Entry 9GUS (electron microscopy, 3.50 A resolution); this record covers chains A and N of the 24 polymer chains in the assembly.

[Chain A]
Molecule: 16S ribosomal RNA
From: Escherichia coli K-12
Sequence (1541 nucleotides; numbered 1 to 1541; the number before each row is that of its first residue):
     1 AAAUUGAAGA GUUUGAUCAU GGCUCAGAUU GAACGCUGGC GGCAGGCCUA ACACAUGCAA
    61 GUCGAACGGU AACAGGAAGA AGCUUGCUUC UUUGCUGACG AGUGGCGGAC GGGUGAGUAA
   121 UGUCUGGGAA ACUGCCUGAU GGAGGGGGAU AACUACUGGA AACGGUAGCU AAUACCGCAU
   181 AACGUCGCAA GACCAAAGAG GGGUACCUUC GGGCCUCUUG CCAUCGGAUG UGCCCAGAUG
   241 GGAUUAGCUA GUAGGUGGGG UAACGGCUCA CCUAGGCGAC GAUCCCUAGC UGGUCUGAGA
   301 GGAUGACCAG CCACACUGGA ACUGAGACAC GGUCCAGACU CCUACGGGAG GCAGCAGUGG
   361 GGAAUAUUGC ACAAUGGGCG CAAGCCUGAU GCAGCCAUGC CGCGUGUAUG AAGAAGGCCU
   421 UCGGGUUGUA AAGUACUUUC AGCGGGGAGG AAGGGAGUAA AGUUAAUACC UUUGCUCAUU
   481 GACGUUACCC GCAGAAGAAG CACCGGCUAA CUCCGUGCCA GCAGCCXCGG UAAUACGGAG
   541 GGUGCAAGCG UUAAUCGGAA UUACUGGGCG UAAAGCGCAC GCAGGCGGUU UGUUAAGUCA
   601 GAUGUGAAAU CCCCGGGCUC AACCUGGGAA CUGCAUCUGA UACUGGCAAG CUUGAGUCUC
   661 GUAGAGGGGG GUAGAAUUCC AGGUGUAGCG GUGAAAUGCG UAGAGAUCUG GAGGAAUACC
   721 GGUGGCGAAG GCGGCCCCCU GGACGAAGAC UGACGCUCAG GUGCGAAAGC GUGGGGAGCA
   781 AACAGGAUUA GAUACCCUGG UAGUCCACGC CGUAAACGAU GUCGACUUGG AGGUUGUGCC
   841 CUUGAGGCGU GGCUUCCGGA GCUAACGCGU UAAGUCGACC GCCUGGGGAG UACGGCCGCA
   901 AGGUUAAAAC UCAAAUGAAU UGACGGGGGC CCGCACAAGC GGUGGAGCAU GUGGUUUAAU
   961 UCGAUGXAAC GCGAAGAACC UUACCUGGUC UUGACAUCCA CGGAAGUUUU CAGAGAUGAG
  1021 AAUGUGCCUU CGGGAACCGU GAGACAGGUG CUGCAUGGCU GUCGUCAGCU CGUGUUGUGA
  1081 AAUGUUGGGU UAAGUCCCGC AACGAGCGCA ACCCUUAUCC UUUGUUGCCA GCGGUCCGGC
  1141 CGGGAACUCA AAGGAGACUG CCAGUGAUAA ACUGGAGGAA GGUGGGGAUG ACGUCAAGUC
  1201 AUCAUGGCCC UUACGACCAG GGCUACACAC GUGCUACAAU GGCGCAUACA AAGAGAAGCG
  1261 ACCUCGCGAG AGCAAGCGGA CCUCAUAAAG UGCGUCGUAG UCCGGAUUGG AGUCUGCAAC
  1321 UCGACUCCAU GAAGUCGGAA UCGCUAGUAA UCGUGGAUCA GAAUGCCACG GUGAAUACGU
  1381 UCCCGGGCCU UGUACACACC GCCCGUXACA CCAUGGGAGU GGGUUGCAAA AGAAGUAGGU
  1441 AGCUUAACCU UCGGGAGGGC GCUUACCACU UUGUGAUUCA UGACUGGGGU GAAGUCGUAA
  1501 CAAGGUAACC GUAGGGGAAC CUGCGGUUGG AUCACCUCCU U
Not modelled in the structure: 1492-1493
Modified residues: PSU (pseudouridine-5'-monophosphate) at position 516, G7M (N7-methyl-guanosine-5'-monophosphate) at position 527, 2MG (2N-methylguanosine-5'-monophosphate) at position 966, 5MC (5-methylcytidine-5'-monophosphate) at position 967, 2MG (2N-methylguanosine-5'-monophosphate) at position 1207, 4OC (4n,o2'-methylcytidine-5'-monophosphate) at position 1402, 5MC (5-methylcytidine-5'-monophosphate) at position 1407, UR3 (3-methyluridine-5'-monophoshate) at position 1498, 2MG (2N-methylguanosine-5'-monophosphate) at position 1516, MA6 (6N-dimethyladenosine-5'-monophoshate) at position 1518, MA6 (6N-dimethyladenosine-5'-monophoshate) at position 1519
Ion coordination: Mg2+ site 1 near G21 (its only coordinating residue here); Mg2+ site 2: C48, U49, G115; Mg2+ site 3: A59, C386, U387; Mg2+ site 4: U62, G105; Mg2+ site 5 near G100 (its only coordinating residue here); Mg2+ site 6: A109, G331; Mg2+ site 7: A116, G117, G289; Mg2+ site 8: G145, A197; Mg2+ site 9 near A171 (its only coordinating residue here); Mg2+ site 10: A174, C175; Mg2+ site 11: U180, A195; Mg2+ site 12: G299, G558; 59 more Mg2+ sites not listed

[Chain N]
Molecule: 30S ribosomal protein S13
From: Escherichia coli K-12
Reference sequence: P0A7S9 (RS13_ECOLI); numbering as in UniProt (aligned over 1-118)
Amino-acid sequence (118 residues; row label = number of the first residue in the row):
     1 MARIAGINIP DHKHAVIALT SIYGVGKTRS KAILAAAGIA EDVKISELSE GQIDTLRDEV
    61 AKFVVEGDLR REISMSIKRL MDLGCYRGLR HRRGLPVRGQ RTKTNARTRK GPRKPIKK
Not modelled in the structure: 1, 117-118
UniProt features mapped onto this chain:
  - natural variant: Leu89 to Gly99 (deletion: In PW118), Gln100 to Lys118 (deletion: In rpsM413), Asn105 (N105H: In PW095; N105K: In PW097)
  - mutagenesis: Leu83 to Lys118 (Decreased growth rate at all temperatures. Decreased affinity of the 30S subunit P site for tRNA in vitro), Lys114 to Lys118 (Decreased growth rate at all temperatures. Decreased affinity of the 30S subunit P site for tRNA in vitro)

[Chain A / chain N interface]
Pairs across the interface - 71 pairs, chain A then chain N:
  G947(A) - Arg107(N)  salt bridge to the phosphate
  G947(A) - Thr108(N)  hydrogen bond to the phosphate
  C948(A) - Asn105(N)  phosphate contact
  C948(A) - Ala106(N)  phosphate contact
  C948(A) - Arg107(N)  hydrogen bond to the phosphate
  C948(A) - Thr108(N)  hydrogen bond to the phosphate
  A949(A) - Gln100(N)  phosphate contact
  A949(A) - Arg101(N)  phosphate contact
  A949(A) - Asn105(N)  hydrogen bond to the base
  U950(A) - Arg101(N)  salt bridge to the phosphate
  U950(A) - Thr104(N)  hydrogen bond to the base
  U950(A) - Asn105(N)  hydrogen bond to the base
  G951(A) - Arg101(N)  salt bridge to the phosphate
  U952(A) - Lys103(N)  base contact
  G953(A) - Lys103(N)  base contact
  G954(A) - Lys103(N)  base contact
  A1225(A) - Arg101(N)  phosphate contact
  A1225(A) - Thr102(N)  hydrogen bond to the phosphate
  A1225(A) - Lys103(N)  phosphate contact
  C1226(A) - Arg90(N)  salt bridge to the phosphate
  C1226(A) - Leu95(N)  phosphate contact
  C1226(A) - Thr102(N)  hydrogen bond to the sugar
  C1226(A) - Lys103(N)  base contact
  C1226(A) - Lys110(N)  hydrogen bond to the sugar
  A1227(A) - Lys110(N)  salt bridge to the phosphate
  A1227(A) - Lys114(N)  sugar contact
  C1228(A) - Lys103(N)  hydrogen bond to the base
  C1228(A) - Lys110(N)  salt bridge to the phosphate
  C1228(A) - Arg113(N)  phosphate contact
  C1228(A) - Lys114(N)  hydrogen bond to the phosphate
  C1228(A) - Ile116(N)  sugar contact
  A1229(A) - Thr104(N)  base contact
  A1229(A) - Arg113(N)  salt bridge to the phosphate
  C1230(A) - Thr104(N)  base contact
  U1295(A) - His14(N)  phosphate contact
  C1296(A) - His14(N)  salt bridge to the phosphate
  C1302(A) - Lys13(N)  salt bridge to the phosphate
  C1302(A) - His14(N)  base contact
  C1302(A) - Ile17(N)  base contact
  A1306(A) - Thr108(N)  hydrogen bond to the sugar
  U1307(A) - Gln100(N)  hydrogen bond to the phosphate
  U1307(A) - Thr108(N)  sugar contact
  U1307(A) - Arg109(N)  sugar contact
  U1308(A) - His91(N)  hydrogen bond to the phosphate
  U1308(A) - Pro96(N)  phosphate contact
  U1308(A) - Val97(N)  hydrogen bond to the phosphate
  U1308(A) - Arg98(N)  hydrogen bond to the phosphate
  U1308(A) - Gln100(N)  hydrogen bond to the phosphate
  U1308(A) - Arg109(N)  salt bridge to the phosphate
  G1309(A) - Ser76(N)  sugar contact
  G1309(A) - Arg87(N)  salt bridge to the phosphate
  G1309(A) - His91(N)  salt bridge to the phosphate
  G1309(A) - Arg98(N)  salt bridge to the phosphate
  G1310(A) - Arg87(N)  salt bridge to the phosphate
  U1321(A) - Tyr86(N)  sugar contact
  G1323(A) - Gly99(N)  phosphate contact
  C1328(A) - Thr28(N)  hydrogen bond to the phosphate
  C1328(A) - Arg29(N)  hydrogen bond to the sugar
  A1329(A) - Gly24(N)  hydrogen bond to the phosphate
  A1329(A) - Val25(N)  hydrogen bond to the phosphate
  A1329(A) - Gly26(N)  hydrogen bond to the phosphate
  A1329(A) - Lys27(N)  hydrogen bond to the phosphate
  A1329(A) - Thr28(N)  phosphate contact
  A1329(A) - Arg29(N)  hydrogen bond to the phosphate
  A1329(A) - Leu69(N)  sugar contact
  U1330(A) - Ile22(N)  phosphate contact
  U1330(A) - Tyr23(N)  phosphate contact
  U1330(A) - Gly24(N)  hydrogen bond to the phosphate
  U1330(A) - Val25(N)  hydrogen bond to the phosphate
  U1330(A) - Gly26(N)  phosphate contact
  G1331(A) - Tyr23(N)  phosphate contact
Also at the interface, not in a pair above, chain A (33 interface residues in all): A946, G1297, C1320, C1322, A1332
Also at the interface, not in a pair above, chain N (43 interface residues in all): His12, Thr20, Ile73, Ile77, Leu80, Arg93, Pro112

[Summary]
Chain A and chain N form an interface of 33 and 43 residues respectively; the contacts include 26 hydrogen
bonds and 14 salt bridges. Polar contacts include A949(A)-Asn105(N), U950(A)-Thr104(N) and U950(A)-Asn105(N).
From UniProt: 5 mutagenesis sites on chain N.
Here chain A is 16S ribosomal RNA and chain N is 30S ribosomal protein S13, both from Escherichia coli K-12.
Entry 9GUS (30S mRNA delivery complex TEC resolved (30S only)) was determined by electron microscopy (same
publication as 9GUP, 9GUQ, 9GUR, 9GUT, 9GUU, 9GUV, 9GUW and 9GUX).
